Entry 5HCJ (X-ray diffraction, 2.95 A resolution); this record covers chains D and E of the 5 polymer chains in the assembly.

== Chain D (and E) ==
Name: Proton-gated ion channel
Organism: Gloeobacter violaceus
Notes: chain E of this document is another copy of the same molecule, construct and numbering; everything in this record applies to it too
UniProtKB: Q7NDN8 (GLIC_GLOVI); residues 2-317 here correspond to UniProt positions 44-359 (UniProt number = residue number + 42)
Chain sequence (317 residues; row label = number of the first residue in the row):
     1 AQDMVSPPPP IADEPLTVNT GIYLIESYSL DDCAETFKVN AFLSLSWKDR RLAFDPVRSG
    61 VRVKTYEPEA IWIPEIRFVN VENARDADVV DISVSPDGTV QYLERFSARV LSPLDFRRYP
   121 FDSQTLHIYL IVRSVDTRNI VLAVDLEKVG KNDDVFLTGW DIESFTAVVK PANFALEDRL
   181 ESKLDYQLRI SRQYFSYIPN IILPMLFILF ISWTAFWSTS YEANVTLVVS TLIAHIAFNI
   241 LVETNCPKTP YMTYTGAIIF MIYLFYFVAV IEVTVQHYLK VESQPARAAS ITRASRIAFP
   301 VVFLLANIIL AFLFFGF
Unresolved in the structure: 1-4, 316-317
Differences from the reference sequence: expression tag (1); engineered mutation S27 (Cys69 in Q7NDN8), C33 (Lys75 in Q7NDN8), C246 (Leu288 in Q7NDN8)
Disulfides: C33-C246

== Interface between chain D and chain E ==
Pairs across the interface (83):
  Y23(D) with L176(E); E177(E)
  I25(D) with V79(E), hydrophobic
  E26(D) with V79(E); L111(E)
  Y28(D) with E82(E), hydrogen bond (side chain-backbone); L111(E), hydrophobic
  N40(D) with V81(E); E82(E), hydrogen bond (side chain-backbone)
  F42(D) with R77(E); L176(E), hydrophobic; E181(E)
  S44(D) with E177(E)
  V63(D) with D136(E)
  T65(D) with D136(E), hydrogen bond
  D86(D) with N83(E)
  V90(D) with E75(E); R77(E); R133(E)
  D91(D) with D136(E); R179(E), salt bridge
  S93(D) with D136(E), hydrogen bond
  L103(D) with R133(E); E177(E)
  R105(D) with R77(E); F78(E), hydrogen bond (side chain-backbone); V79(E), hydrogen bond (side chain-backbone)
  S107(D) with E82(E); N83(E), hydrogen bond
  K148(D) with E177(E)
  F156(D) with P113(E), hydrophobic
  T158(D) with E35(E), hydrogen bond; P250(E)
  G159(D) with P250(E)
  Q193(D) with P250(E)
  Y194(D) with K248(E); T249(E); P250(E), hydrophobic
  F195(D) with P250(E)
  S196(D) with T249(E), hydrogen bond (side chain-backbone); P250(E), hydrogen bond (side chain-backbone); Y251(E)
  P199(D) with M252(E), hydrophobic; F260(E)
  N200(D) with M252(E)
  L203(D) with F260(E), hydrophobic
  P204(D) with Y263(E), hydrophobic
  F207(D) with Y263(E); L264(E), hydrophobic; F267(E)
  I208(D) with L232(E), hydrophobic
  F210(D) with F267(E), hydrophobic
  I211(D) with V229(E), hydrophobic; L232(E), hydrophobic; F267(E), hydrophobic; V270(E), hydrophobic
  T214(D) with V270(E); T274(E)
  W217(D) with H277(E); Y278(E)
  S218(D) with Y221(E)
  S220(D) with E222(E)
  E222(D) with E222(E)
  A223(D) with Y221(E), hydrophobic; E222(E); V225(E)
  T226(D) with V225(E); T226(E)
  L227(D) with Y221(E); V225(E), hydrophobic
  S230(D) with V229(E); I233(E)
  A234(D) with I233(E), hydrophobic; I236(E)
  A237(D) with I236(E); I240(E)
  F238(D) with I236(E); Y263(E)
  I240(D) with I240(E), hydrophobic
  L241(D) with N239(E); I240(E); Y263(E)
  R296(D) with Y278(E)
Interface residues without a listed pair, chain D (55 interface residues in all): S27, S29, D88, V89, D154, I201, T231, I233
Interface residues without a listed pair, chain E (44 interface residues in all): N80, A84, I131, K183, G256

== In short ==
Chain D and chain E form an interface of 55 and 44 residues respectively; the contacts include 10 hydrogen
bonds and 1 salt bridge. Polar contacts include D91(D)-R179(E), Y28(D)-E82(E) and N40(D)-E82(E).
Chain D and chain E are both Proton-gated ion channel (Gloeobacter violaceus); the structure, Cationic
Ligand-Gated Ion Channel, was determined by X-ray diffraction, deposited together with 5HCM.
